Entry 3WT1 (X-ray diffraction, 1.85 A resolution); this record covers chain A.

Chain A:
Molecule: Protein disulfide-isomerase
From: Humicola insolens
Notes: EC 5.3.4.1
UniProtKB: P55059 (PDI_HUMIN); residues 208-449 here correspond to UniProt positions 228-469 (UniProt number = residue number + 20)
Amino-acid sequence (247 residues; numbered 203 to 449; the number before each row is that of its first residue):
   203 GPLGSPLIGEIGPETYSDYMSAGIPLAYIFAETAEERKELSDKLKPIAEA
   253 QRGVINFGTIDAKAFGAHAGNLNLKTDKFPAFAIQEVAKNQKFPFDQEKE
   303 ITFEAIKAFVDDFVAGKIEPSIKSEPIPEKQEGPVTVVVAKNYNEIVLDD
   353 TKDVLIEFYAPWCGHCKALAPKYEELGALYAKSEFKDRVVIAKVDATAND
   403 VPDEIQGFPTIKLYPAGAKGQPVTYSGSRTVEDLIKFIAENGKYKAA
Not modelled in the structure: 203-205
Differences from the reference sequence: expression tag (203-207)
Curated features (UniProtKB/Swiss-Prot):
  - active site (Nucleophile): Cys365, Cys368
  - site: Gly366 (Contributes to redox potential value), His367 (Contributes to redox potential value), Arg431 (Lowers pKa of C-terminal Cys of second active site)

In short:
From UniProt: active-site residues Cys365 and Cys368.
Chain A is Protein disulfide-isomerase (Humicola insolens); the structure, Crystal structure of the b'-a'
domain of thermophilic fungal protein disulfide isomerase (reduced form), was determined by X-ray diffraction
(same publication as 3WT2).
